Entry 6NTC (X-ray diffraction, 2.90 A resolution); this record covers chains A and B.

# Chain A
Molecule: GTPase HRas
Source organism: Homo sapiens
UniProt: P01112 (RASH_HUMAN); residue numbers follow UniProt; this construct covers 1-166
Amino-acid sequence (171 residues; row label = number of the first residue in the row; numbers below 1 keep their minus sign (Gly-4 is residue -4)):
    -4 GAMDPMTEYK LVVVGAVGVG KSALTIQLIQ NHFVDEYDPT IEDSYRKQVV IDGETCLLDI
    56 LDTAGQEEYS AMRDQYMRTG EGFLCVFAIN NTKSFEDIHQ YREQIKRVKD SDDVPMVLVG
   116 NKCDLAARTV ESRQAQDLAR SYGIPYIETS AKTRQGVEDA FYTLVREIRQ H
Unresolved in the structure: -4 to -2
Differences from the reference sequence: expression tag (-4 to 0); engineered mutation Val12 (Gly in P01112)
Curated features (UniProtKB/Swiss-Prot):
  - region: His166 (Hypervariable region)
  - motif: Tyr32 to Tyr40 (Effector region)
  - binding site (GTP): Gly13 to Ala18, Val29 to Thr35, Ala59, Gly60, Asn116 to Asp119, Ser145 to Lys147
  - modified residue: Met1 (N-acetylmethionine), Thr2 (N-acetylthreonine), Cys118 (S-nitrosocysteine)
  - glycosylation: Thr35 (Microbial infection: O-linked (Glc) threonine)
  - natural variant: Val12 (G12V: In CSTLO, bladder carcinoma and CMEMS; this construct carries the variant), Gly13 (G13C: In CSTLO; G13D: In CSTLO; G13R: In SFM), Gln22 (Q22K: In CMEMS), Glu37 (E37EE: In CSTLO), Thr58 (T58I: In CSTLO), Gln61 (Q61K: In NMTC2; Q61L: In melanoma), Glu63 (E63K: In CMEMS), Ser89 (S89C: Found in a patient with severe fetal hydrops and pleural effusion; uncertain significance), Lys117 (K117R: In CSTLO), Ala146 (A146T: In CSTLO; A146V: In CSTLO)
  - mutagenesis: Ser17 (S17N: Dominant negative. Prevents PLCE1 EGF-induced recruitment to plasma membrane. No effect on subcellular location of isoform 2), Asn26 (N26G: Loss of interaction with PLCE1; when associated with V-12), Val29 (V29A: No effect on interaction with PLCE1; when associated with V-12), Tyr32 (Y32F: Loss of interaction and recruitment to plasma membrane of PLCE1; when associated with V-12), Pro34 (P34G: No effect on interaction with PLCE1; when associated with V-12), Thr35 (T35S: Loss of interaction with PLCE1; when associated with V-12), Glu37 (E37G: No effect on interaction with PLCE1; when associated with V-12), Asp38 (D38N: No effect on interaction with PLCE1; when associated with V-12), Ser39 (S39C: No effect on interaction with PLCE1; when associated with V-12), Ala59 (A59T: Loss of GTPase activity and creation of an autophosphorylation site), Gln61 (Q61I: Moderately increased transformation of cultured cell lines; Q61R: Promotes interaction with SHOC2 and PP1C; Q61V: Strongly increased transformation of cultured cell lines), Ala83 (A83T: GTP-binding activity reduced by factor of 30), 4 further mutagenesis entries in UniProt
Metal / ion sites: Mg2+: Ser17, Thr35 (together with GMP-PNP)
Ligand contacts: GMP-PNP (GNP; phosphoaminophosphonic acid-guanylate ester): Ala11, Val12, Gly13, Val14, Gly15, Lys16, Ser17, Ala18, Phe28, Val29, Asp30, Glu31, Tyr32, Asp33, Pro34, Thr35, Asp57, Thr58, Ala59, Gly60, Asn116, Lys117, Asp119, Leu120, Ser145, Ala146, Lys147

# Chain B
Molecule: RAF proto-oncogene serine/threonine-protein kinase
Source organism: Homo sapiens
Notes: EC 2.7.11.1
UniProt: P04049 (RAF1_HUMAN), isoform P04049-2; residue numbers follow UniProt; this construct covers 55-131
Amino-acid sequence (81 residues; row label = number of the first residue in the row):
    51 GAMDSNTIRV LLPNQEWTVV KVRNGMSLHD SLMKALKRHG LQPESSAVFR LLHEHKGKKA
   111 RLDWNTDAAS LIGEELQVDF L
Unresolved in the structure: 51-55, 73-75, 100-108, 131
Differences from the reference sequence: expression tag (51-54); engineered mutation Leu61 (Phe in P04049), Gln65 (Lys in P04049), Glu66 (Gln in P04049), Trp67 (Arg in P04049), Lys71 (Asn in P04049), Ser81 (Cys in P04049), Arg88 (Val in P04049), His89 (Arg in P04049), Ser95 (Cys in P04049), Ser96 (Cys in P04049)

# Chain A / chain B interface
Pairs across the interface (23):
  Gln25(A) - Lys87(B)
  Gln25(A) - Arg88(B)  hydrogen bond (side chain-backbone)
  Gln25(A) - His89(B)
  Gln25(A) - Gly90(B)
  Asp33(A) - Lys84(B)
  Asp33(A) - Arg88(B)  salt bridge
  Thr35(A) - Arg88(B)
  Ile36(A) - Val69(B)
  Glu37(A) - Trp67(B)
  Glu37(A) - Thr68(B)
  Glu37(A) - Val69(B)  hydrogen bond (backbone-backbone)
  Asp38(A) - Trp67(B)
  Asp38(A) - Thr68(B)  hydrogen bond
  Asp38(A) - Arg88(B)  salt bridge
  Ser39(A) - Glu66(B)
  Ser39(A) - Trp67(B)  hydrogen bond (backbone-backbone)
  Ser39(A) - His89(B)  hydrogen bond (backbone-side chain)
  Tyr40(A) - Glu66(B)
  Tyr40(A) - Arg88(B)  hydrogen bond
  Tyr40(A) - His89(B)
  Arg41(A) - Asn64(B)
  Arg41(A) - Glu66(B)  hydrogen bond (backbone-side chain)
  Leu56(A) - Trp67(B)  hydrophobic
Other interface residues (no listed pair), chain B (11 interface residues in all): Gln65
From the paper, about this interface:
  - specific contacts: Asp38(A)-Thr68(B)
  - interface residues, chain A: Glu37(A), Asp38(A), Tyr40(A)
  - hot spots on chain B (mutagenesis) - E66A, R88A, H89A: abolished binding to GTPase HRas (chain A)

# Summary
10 residues of chain A face 11 of chain B across their interface; the contacts include 7 hydrogen bonds and 2
salt bridges. Polar pairs include Asp33(A)-Arg88(B), Asp38(A)-Arg88(B) and Gln25(A)-Arg88(B). The authors
report a contact between Asp38(A) and Thr68(B). The paper reports that E66A, R88A and H89A of chain B abolish
binding to GTPase HRas (chain A); interface residues Glu37(A), Asp38(A) and Tyr40(A).
Here chain A is GTPase HRas and chain B is RAF proto-oncogene serine/threonine-protein kinase, both from Homo
sapiens. Entry 6NTC (Crystal Structure of G12V HRas-GppNHp bound in complex with the engineered RBD variant 1
of CRAF ...) was determined by X-ray diffraction (same publication as 6NTD).
